PDB entry 7KH1 | electron microscopy, 3.20 A resolution | chains F3 and E7 of the 48 polymer chains in the assembly

Chain F3:
Molecule: baseplate organization protein, gp11
Source organism: Vibrio phage XM1
Chain sequence (250 residues; numbered 1 to 250; the number before each row is that of its first residue):
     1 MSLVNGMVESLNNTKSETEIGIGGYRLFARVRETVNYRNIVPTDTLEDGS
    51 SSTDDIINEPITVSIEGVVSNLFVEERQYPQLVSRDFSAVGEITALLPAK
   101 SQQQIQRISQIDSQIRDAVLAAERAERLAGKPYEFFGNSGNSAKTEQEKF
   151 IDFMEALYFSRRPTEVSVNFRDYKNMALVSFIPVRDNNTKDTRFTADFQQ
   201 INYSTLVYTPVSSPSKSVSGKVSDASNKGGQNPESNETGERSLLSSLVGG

Chain E7:
Molecule: tail sheath initiator protein, gp15
Source organism: Vibrio phage XM1
Chain sequence (117 residues; each row starts with the number of its first residue):
     1 MRVRTLDDNGDWTFGRGKADYITSKKAIAQTVSTRIKSWANDNPLAMNAN
    51 IDWKDLLGRKGTEDTILREIERVVVQTDGVIRVTELEVIKTEKRVQSILL
   101 SYDTIYDDSETLEINDL
Not modelled in the structure: 111-117

How chain F3 and chain E7 interact:
Residue-residue contacts (34; chain F3 residue first):
  M7(F3) with V75(E7), hydrophobic
  V8(F3) with Q76(E7), hydrogen bond (backbone-side chain)
  L11(F3) with R72(E7); V75(E7), hydrophobic
  N12(F3) with Q76(E7)
  T14(F3) with R68(E7); E69(E7)
  K15(F3) with T65(E7); R68(E7)
  E17(F3) with R59(E7), salt bridge; G61(E7); T62(E7); T65(E7), hydrogen bond
  T18(F3) with R59(E7)
  Y79(F3) with G61(E7)
  L82(F3) with R59(E7)
  R85(F3) with D52(E7), salt bridge; K54(E7); D55(E7)
  F87(F3) with N41(E7); M47(E7)
  V90(F3) with N41(E7); D42(E7); P44(E7); M47(E7), hydrophobic
  G91(F3) with P44(E7)
  V211(F3) with L45(E7)
  S212(F3) with N48(E7), hydrogen bond
  S213(F3) with A46(E7); M47(E7), hydrogen bond (backbone-backbone)
  P214(F3) with P44(E7)
  S215(F3) with P44(E7), hydrogen bond (backbone-backbone); M47(E7)
  V218(F3) with P44(E7)
Also at the interface, not in a pair above, chain F3 (23 interface residues in all): E9, S16, V222
Also at the interface, not in a pair above, chain E7 (20 interface residues in all): K60

Summary:
Chain F3 and chain E7 form an interface of 23 and 20 residues respectively, with 5 hydrogen bonds and 2 salt
bridges. Polar contacts include E17(F3)-R59(E7), R85(F3)-D52(E7) and V8(F3)-Q76(E7).
Here chain F3 is baseplate organization protein, gp11 and chain E7 is tail sheath initiator protein, gp15,
both from Vibrio phage XM1. Entry 7KH1 (Baseplate Complex for Myoviridae Phage XM1) was determined by electron
microscopy, deposited together with 7KMX, 7KJK and 7KLN.
